6RWN - chains A and Q of the 16 polymer chains in the assembly; structure by electron microscopy, 3.10 A resolution.

# Chain A
Protein: Pol protein
Organism: Simian immunodeficiency virus
UniProtKB: E1ANT8 (E1ANT8_SIV); residues 1-289 here correspond to UniProt positions 735-1023 (UniProt number = residue number + 734)
Chain sequence (290 residues; each row starts with the number of its first residue; numbering starts at 0):
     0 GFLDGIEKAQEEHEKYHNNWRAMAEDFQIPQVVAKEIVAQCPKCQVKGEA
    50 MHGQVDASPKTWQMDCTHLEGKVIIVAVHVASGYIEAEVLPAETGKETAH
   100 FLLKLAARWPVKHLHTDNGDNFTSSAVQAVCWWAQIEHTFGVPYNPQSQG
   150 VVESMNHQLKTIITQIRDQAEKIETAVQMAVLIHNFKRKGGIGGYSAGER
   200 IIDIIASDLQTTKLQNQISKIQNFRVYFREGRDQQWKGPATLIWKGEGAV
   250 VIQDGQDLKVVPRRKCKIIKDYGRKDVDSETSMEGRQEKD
Unresolved in the structure: 270-289
Construct notes: expression tag (0); engineered mutation Asp119 (Ala853 in E1ANT8)
Metal / ion sites: Zn2+: His12, His16, Cys40, Cys43; Mg2+ site 1: Asp64, Asp116 (together with Dolutegravir); Mg2+ site 2: Asp64, Glu152 (together with Dolutegravir)
Small-molecule neighbours: Dolutegravir (DLU; (4R,12aS)-N-(2,4-difluorobenzyl)-7-hydroxy-4-methyl-6,8-dioxo-3,4,6,8,12,12a-hexahydro-2H-pyrido[1',2':4,5]pyrazino[2,1-b][1,3]oxazine-9-carboxamide): Asp64, Asp116, Asn117, Gly118, Tyr143, Pro145, Gln146, Glu152
From the paper describing this entry:
  - Mg2+ coordination: Asp64, Asp116, Glu152
  - binding site for Dolutegravir: Asn117, Gly118

# Chain Q
Molecule: 33-nt DNA strand
Organism: Simian immunodeficiency virus
Sequence (33 nucleotides; row label = number of the first residue in the row):
     1 AACTGGTAGAGATTTTTCTTAGCCTTCTAGAAC
Unresolved in the structure: 24-33

# How chain A and chain Q interact
Contacting residue pairs (4; chain A residue first):
  Lys46(A) - DA10(Q)  sugar contact
  Gly47(A) - DA10(Q)  sugar contact
  Glu48(A) - DG11(Q)  phosphate contact
  Ala49(A) - DG9(Q)  base contact
Interface residues without a listed pair, chain A (5 interface residues in all): Asn18
Interface residues without a listed pair, chain Q (4 interface residues in all): DA8

# Overview
5 residues of chain A face 4 of chain Q across their interface. Ligands of chain A: Dolutegravir. His12(A),
His16(A), Cys40(A) and Cys43(A) coordinate Zn2+. Asp64(A) and Asp116(A) coordinate Mg2+ site 1. The paper
reports a binding site for Dolutegravir at Asn117(A) and Gly118(A); Mg2+ coordination by Asp64(A), Asp116(A)
and Glu152(A).
Here chain A is Pol protein and chain Q is a 33-nt DNA strand, both from Simian immunodeficiency virus. Entry
6RWN (SIVrcm intasome in complex with dolutegravir) was determined by electron microscopy together with 6RWL,
6RWM and 6RWO from the same study.
